2EG8 - chains A and B; structure by X-ray diffraction, 2.20 A resolution.

Chain A (and B):
Molecule: Dihydroorotase
Source organism: Escherichia coli
Notes: EC 3.5.2.3; chain B of this document is another copy of the same molecule, construct and numbering; everything in this record applies to it too
UniProtKB: P05020 (PYRC_ECOLI); residues 1-347 here correspond to UniProt positions 2-348 (UniProt number = residue number + 1)
Amino-acid sequence (347 residues; numbered 1 to 347; the number before each row is that of its first residue):
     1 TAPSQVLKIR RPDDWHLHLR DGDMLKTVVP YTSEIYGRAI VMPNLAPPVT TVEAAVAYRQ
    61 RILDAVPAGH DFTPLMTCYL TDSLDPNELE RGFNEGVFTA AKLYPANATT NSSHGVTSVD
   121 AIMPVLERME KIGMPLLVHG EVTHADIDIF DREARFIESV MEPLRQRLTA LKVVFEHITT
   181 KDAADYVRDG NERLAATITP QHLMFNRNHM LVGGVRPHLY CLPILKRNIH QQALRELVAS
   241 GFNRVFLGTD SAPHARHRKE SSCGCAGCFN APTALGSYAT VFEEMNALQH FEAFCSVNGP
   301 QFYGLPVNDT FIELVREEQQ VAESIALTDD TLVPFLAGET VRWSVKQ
Disordered / not traced: 1-3, 347 (chain B: 1-3, 108-114, 347)
Differences from the reference sequence: modified residue (102); conflict Val-119 (Ile120 in P05020)
Modified residues: Lys-102 (lysine nz-carboxylic acid; KCX)
UniProt features mapped onto this chain:
  - active site: Asp-250
  - binding site (Zn(2+)): His-16, His-18, Lys-102, His-139, His-177, Asp-250
  - binding site (substrate): His-18 to Arg-20, Asn-44, His-139, Leu-222, His-254, Ala-266
  - modified residue: Lys-102 (N6-carboxylysine)
Bound ions: Zn2+ site 1: His-16, His-18, Lys-102, Asp-250; Zn2+ site 2: Lys-102, His-139, His-177 (together with 5-fluoroorotic acid)
Residues lining bound ligands: 5-fluoroorotic acid (FOT; 5-fluoro-2,6-dioxo-1,2,3,6-tetrahydropyrimidine-4-carboxylic acid): His-18, Arg-20, Asn-44, Lys-102, Tyr-104, His-139, His-177, Cys-221, Leu-222, Asp-250, Ala-252, His-254, Ala-266, Gly-267

How chain A and chain B interact:
Pairs across the interface (64; chain A residue first):
  Ala-145(A) / Asn-208(B)
  Ile-147(A) / Asn-208(B)  hydrogen bond (backbone-side chain)
  Asp-148(A) / Arg-207(B)  salt bridge
  Asp-148(A) / Asn-208(B)
  Asp-148(A) / Arg-227(B)  salt bridge
  Ile-149(A) / Asn-208(B)  hydrogen bond (backbone-side chain)
  Ile-149(A) / Leu-211(B)
  Ile-149(A) / Val-212(B)  hydrophobic
  Phe-150(A) / Arg-207(B)
  Phe-150(A) / Leu-211(B)  hydrophobic
  Asp-151(A) / Arg-227(B)  salt bridge
  Arg-152(A) / Asn-208(B)
  Arg-152(A) / Val-212(B)
  Arg-207(A) / Asp-148(B)  salt bridge
  Arg-207(A) / Phe-150(B)
  Arg-207(A) / Arg-207(B)
  Asn-208(A) / Ala-145(B)
  Asn-208(A) / Ile-147(B)  hydrogen bond (side chain-backbone)
  Asn-208(A) / Asp-148(B)
  Asn-208(A) / Ile-149(B)  hydrogen bond (side chain-backbone)
  Asn-208(A) / Arg-152(B)
  Leu-211(A) / Ile-149(B)
  Leu-211(A) / Phe-150(B)  hydrophobic
  Leu-211(A) / Tyr-220(B)  hydrogen bond (backbone-side chain)
  Val-212(A) / Ile-149(B)  hydrophobic
  Val-212(A) / Arg-152(B)
  Gly-213(A) / Tyr-220(B)
  Gly-213(A) / Cys-263(B)
  Gly-214(A) / Tyr-220(B)  hydrogen bond (backbone-side chain)
  Gly-214(A) / Cys-263(B)
  Gly-214(A) / Gly-264(B)
  Val-215(A) / Val-215(B)  hydrophobic
  Val-215(A) / Tyr-220(B)
  Val-215(A) / Ser-262(B)
  Val-215(A) / Cys-263(B)
  Val-215(A) / Gly-264(B)  hydrogen bond (backbone-backbone)
  Arg-216(A) / Ser-262(B)
  Arg-216(A) / Cys-263(B)
  Pro-217(A) / Val-215(B)  hydrophobic
  Pro-217(A) / Ser-261(B)
  Pro-217(A) / Ser-262(B)
  His-218(A) / Ser-262(B)
  Tyr-220(A) / Leu-211(B)  hydrogen bond (side chain-backbone)
  Tyr-220(A) / Gly-214(B)  hydrogen bond (side chain-backbone)
  Tyr-220(A) / Val-215(B)
  Ile-224(A) / Leu-211(B)  hydrophobic
  Arg-227(A) / Asp-148(B)
  Arg-227(A) / Asp-151(B)  salt bridge
  Glu-260(A) / Glu-260(B)
  Glu-260(A) / Ser-261(B)
  Glu-260(A) / Ser-262(B)
  Ser-261(A) / Pro-217(B)
  Ser-261(A) / Glu-260(B)
  Ser-262(A) / Val-215(B)
  Ser-262(A) / Arg-216(B)
  Ser-262(A) / Pro-217(B)
  Ser-262(A) / His-218(B)
  Ser-262(A) / Glu-260(B)
  Cys-263(A) / Gly-213(B)
  Cys-263(A) / Gly-214(B)
  Cys-263(A) / Val-215(B)
  Cys-263(A) / Arg-216(B)
  Gly-264(A) / Gly-214(B)
  Gly-264(A) / Val-215(B)  hydrogen bond (backbone-backbone)
Interface residues without a listed pair, chain B (25 interface residues in all): Ile-224

Summary:
The chain A/chain B interface involves 25 residues from each chain, with 10 hydrogen bonds and 5 salt bridges.
Polar pairs include Asp-148(A)/Arg-207(B), Asp-148(A)/Arg-227(B) and Asp-151(A)/Arg-227(B). Bound to chain A:
5-fluoroorotic acid.
Chain A and chain B are both Dihydroorotase (Escherichia coli); the structure, The crystal structure of E.
coli dihydroorotase complexed with 5-fluoroorotic acid, was determined by X-ray diffraction together with 2EG6
and 2EG7 from the same study.
